8Y53 - chains A and B of the 6 polymer chains in the assembly; structure by electron microscopy, 2.93 A resolution.

== Chain A ==
Name: Guanine nucleotide-binding protein G(q) subunit alpha
Source organism: Homo sapiens
Chain sequence (361 residues; each row starts with the number of its first residue):
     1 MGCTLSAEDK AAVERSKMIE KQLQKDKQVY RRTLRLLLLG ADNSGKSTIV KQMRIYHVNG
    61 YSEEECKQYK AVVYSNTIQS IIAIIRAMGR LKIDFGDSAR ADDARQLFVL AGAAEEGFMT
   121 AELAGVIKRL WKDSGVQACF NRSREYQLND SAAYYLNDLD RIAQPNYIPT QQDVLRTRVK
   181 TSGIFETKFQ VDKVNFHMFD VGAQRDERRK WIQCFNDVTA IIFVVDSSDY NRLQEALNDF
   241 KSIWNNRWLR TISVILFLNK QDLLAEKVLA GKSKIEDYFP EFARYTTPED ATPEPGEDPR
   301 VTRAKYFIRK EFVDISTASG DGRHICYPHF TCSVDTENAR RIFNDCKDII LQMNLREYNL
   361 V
Unresolved in the structure: 1-4, 56-180

== Chain B ==
Name: Guanine nucleotide-binding protein G(I)/G(S)/G(T) subunit beta-1
Source organism: Homo sapiens
UniProt: P62873 (GBB1_HUMAN); residues 7-345 here correspond to UniProt positions 2-340 (UniProt number = residue number - 5)
Chain sequence (345 residues; row label = number of the first residue in the row):
     1 MGSLLQSELD QLRQEAEQLK NQIRDARKAC ADATLSQITN NIDPVGRIQM RTRRTLRGHL
    61 AKIYAMHWGT DSRLLVSASQ DGKLIIWDSY TTNKVHAIPL RSSWVMTCAY APSGNYVACG
   121 GLDNICSIYN LKTREGNVRV SRELAGHTGY LSCCRFLDDN QIVTSSGDTT CALWDIETGQ
   181 QTTTFTGHTG DVMSLSLAPD TRLFVSGACD ASAKLWDVRE GMCRQTFTGH ESDINAICFF
   241 PNGNAFATGS DDATCRLFDL RADQELMTYS HDNIICGITS VSFSKSGRLL LAGYDDFNCN
   301 VWDALKADRA GVLAGHDNRV SCLGVTDDGM AVATGSWDSF LKIWN
Unresolved in the structure: 1-7
Differences from the reference sequence: initiating methionine (1); expression tag (2-6)
UniProt features mapped onto this chain:
  - modified residue: Ser7 (N-acetylserine), His271 (Phosphohistidine)

== How chain A and chain B interact ==
Pairs across the interface (52; chain A residue first):
  Val13(A) - Asn93(B)
  Arg15(A) - Val95(B)  hydrogen bond (side chain-backbone)
  Arg15(A) - His96(B)
  Ser16(A) - Asn93(B)
  Ser16(A) - Lys94(B)  hydrogen bond (side chain-backbone)
  Ile19(A) - Lys94(B)
  Ile19(A) - Ala97(B)  hydrophobic
  Glu20(A) - Lys94(B)  salt bridge
  Leu23(A) - Gly58(B)
  Leu23(A) - Leu60(B)
  Leu23(A) - Ile85(B)  hydrophobic
  Leu23(A) - Lys94(B)
  Asp26(A) - Lys83(B)  salt bridge
  Lys27(A) - Leu60(B)
  Tyr30(A) - Ala61(B)
  Tyr30(A) - Asp81(B)
  Arg35(A) - Gln80(B)
  Thr181(A) - Asn124(B)  hydrogen bond (backbone-side chain)
  Thr181(A) - His147(B)  hydrogen bond (side chain-backbone)
  Thr181(A) - Thr148(B)
  Gly183(A) - Leu122(B)
  Gly183(A) - Asn124(B)
  Ile184(A) - Trp104(B)
  Ile184(A) - Leu122(B)
  Phe199(A) - Trp104(B)
  Gln204(A) - Leu122(B)
  Gln204(A) - Tyr150(B)
  Arg205(A) - Gly167(B)
  Arg205(A) - Thr169(B)
  Arg205(A) - Thr189(B)
  Arg205(A) - Asp191(B)  salt bridge
  Arg209(A) - Cys209(B)
  Arg209(A) - Asp233(B)  salt bridge
  Lys210(A) - Tyr150(B)
  Lys210(A) - Met193(B)
  Lys210(A) - Cys209(B)
  Lys210(A) - Asp233(B)  salt bridge
  Lys210(A) - Asn235(B)  hydrogen bond
  Lys210(A) - Asp251(B)  salt bridge
  Trp211(A) - Leu122(B)  hydrophobic
  Gln213(A) - Arg319(B)  hydrogen bond
  Cys214(A) - Lys62(B)  hydrogen bond (backbone-side chain)
  Cys214(A) - Gln80(B)
  Cys214(A) - Trp104(B)
  Cys214(A) - Met106(B)  hydrogen bond
  Phe215(A) - Trp104(B)  hydrophobic
  Phe215(A) - Leu122(B)  hydrophobic
  Asn216(A) - Lys62(B)  hydrogen bond
  Asn216(A) - Trp337(B)
  Trp248(A) - Asp295(B)
  Trp248(A) - Arg319(B)
  Trp248(A) - Trp337(B)  hydrophobic
Interface residues without a listed pair, chain A (29 interface residues in all): Asp9, Ala12, Ser182, Ala203, Glu207
Interface residues without a listed pair, chain B (36 interface residues in all): Tyr64, Thr92, Asp123, Gly190

== In short ==
29 residues of chain A and 36 residues of chain B are in contact; the contacts include 9 hydrogen bonds and 6
salt bridges. Polar contacts include Glu20(A)-Lys94(B), Asp26(A)-Lys83(B) and Arg205(A)-Asp191(B).
Here chain A is Guanine nucleotide-binding protein G(q) subunit alpha and chain B is Guanine
nucleotide-binding protein G(I)/G(S)/G(T) subunit beta-1, both from Homo sapiens. Entry 8Y53 (Cryo-EM
structure of the MK-5046-bound BRS3-Gq complex) was determined by electron microscopy, deposited together with
8Y52.
